Entry 6J6N (electron microscopy, 3.86 A resolution); this record covers chains T and E of the 41 polymer chains in the assembly.

== Chain T ==
Protein: Pre-mRNA-splicing factor BUD31
From: Saccharomyces cerevisiae S288c
UniProt: P25337 (BUD31_YEAST); residue numbers follow UniProt; this construct covers 1-157
Amino-acid sequence (157 residues; numbered 1 to 157; the number before each row is that of its first residue):
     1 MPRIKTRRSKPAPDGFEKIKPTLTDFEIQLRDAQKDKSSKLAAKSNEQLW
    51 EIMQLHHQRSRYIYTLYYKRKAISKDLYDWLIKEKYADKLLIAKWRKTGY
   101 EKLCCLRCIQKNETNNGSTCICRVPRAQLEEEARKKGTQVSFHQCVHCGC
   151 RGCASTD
Metal / ion sites: Zn2+ site 1: Cys104, Cys105, Cys108, Cys148; Zn2+ site 2: Cys104, Cys122, Cys150, Cys153; Zn2+ site 3: Cys108, Cys120, Cys122, Cys145
Swiss-Prot annotation at these positions:
  - motif: Pro2 to Pro11 (Nuclear localization signal)

== Chain E ==
Molecule: U6 snRNA
From: Saccharomyces cerevisiae S288c
Sequence (112 nucleotides; numbered 1 to 112; the number before each row is that of its first residue):
     1 GUUCGCGAAGUAACCCUUCGUGGACAUUUGGUCAAUUUGAAACAAUACAG
    51 AGAUGAUCAGCAGUUCCCCUGCAUAAGGAUGAACCGUUUUACAAAGAGAU
   101 UUAUUUCGUUUU
Not modelled in the structure: 104-112
Metal / ion sites: Mg2+ site 1: G60, U80; Mg2+ site 2: C61, G77; Mg2+ site 3: G78, U80; Mg2+ site 4 near G81 (its only coordinating residue here)
What the authors report for this chain:
  - Mg2+ coordination: G60, G78, U80

== Chain T / chain E interface ==
Pairs across the interface (38; chain T residue first):
  Lys40(T) with A35(E), hydrogen bond to the phosphate; U36(E), salt bridge to the phosphate
  Leu41(T) with A35(E), phosphate contact
  Ala42(T) with A35(E), hydrogen bond to the phosphate
  Thr98(T) with G1(E), hydrogen bond to the base; C25(E), hydrogen bond to the sugar
  Gly99(T) with C25(E), sugar contact; A26(E), sugar contact
  Tyr100(T) with A26(E), sugar contact
  Glu101(T) with G1(E), hydrogen bond to the sugar
  Lys102(T) with G1(E), sugar contact
  Lys111(T) with U27(E), phosphate contact
  Thr114(T) with U29(E), phosphate contact; G30(E), phosphate contact
  Asn115(T) with G30(E), hydrogen bond to the phosphate; G31(E), hydrogen bond to the phosphate
  Asn116(T) with U29(E), hydrogen bond to the phosphate
  Ser118(T) with U28(E), hydrogen bond to the phosphate
  Thr119(T) with U27(E), sugar contact; U28(E), hydrogen bond to the phosphate; U29(E), sugar contact
  Cys120(T) with U29(E), sugar contact
  Ile121(T) with U28(E), sugar contact; U29(E), hydrogen bond to the sugar
  Arg123(T) with A26(E), hydrogen bond to the sugar; U27(E), sugar contact
  Val124(T) with U27(E), sugar contact; U28(E), sugar contact
  Gln128(T) with U27(E), hydrogen bond to the base; U28(E), hydrogen bond to the base
  Glu132(T) with U28(E), base contact
  Cys145(T) with U29(E), base contact
  Val146(T) with U29(E), hydrogen bond to the base; G30(E), sugar contact
  His147(T) with U29(E), hydrogen bond to the sugar
  Ser155(T) with G1(E), base contact
  Thr156(T) with G1(E), base contact; A26(E), base contact
Interface residues without a listed pair, chain T (31 interface residues in all): Glu113, Pro125, Leu129, Ser141, Phe142, Gln144
Interface residues without a listed pair, chain E (11 interface residues in all): U2

== Summary ==
31 residues of chain T and 11 residues of chain E are in contact; the contacts include 16 hydrogen bonds and 1
salt bridge. Polar contacts include Thr98(T)-G1(E), Gln128(T)-U27(E) and Gln128(T)-U28(E). Cys104(T),
Cys105(T), Cys108(T) and Cys148(T) form the Zn2+ site 1. The paper reports Mg2+ coordination by G60(E), G78(E)
and U80(E).
Chain T is Pre-mRNA-splicing factor BUD31 and chain E is U6 snRNA, both from Saccharomyces cerevisiae S288c;
the structure, Cryo-EM structure of the yeast B*-b1 complex at an average resolution of 3.86 angstrom, was
determined by electron microscopy (same publication as 6J6G, 6J6H and 6J6Q).
